1N41 - chain A; structure by X-ray diffraction, 2.10 A resolution.

[Chain A]
Protein: annexin V
Source organism: Rattus norvegicus
Reference sequence: P14668 (ANXA5_RAT); residue numbers follow UniProt; this construct covers 1-319
Amino-acid sequence (319 residues; numbered 1 to 319; the number before each row is that of its first residue):
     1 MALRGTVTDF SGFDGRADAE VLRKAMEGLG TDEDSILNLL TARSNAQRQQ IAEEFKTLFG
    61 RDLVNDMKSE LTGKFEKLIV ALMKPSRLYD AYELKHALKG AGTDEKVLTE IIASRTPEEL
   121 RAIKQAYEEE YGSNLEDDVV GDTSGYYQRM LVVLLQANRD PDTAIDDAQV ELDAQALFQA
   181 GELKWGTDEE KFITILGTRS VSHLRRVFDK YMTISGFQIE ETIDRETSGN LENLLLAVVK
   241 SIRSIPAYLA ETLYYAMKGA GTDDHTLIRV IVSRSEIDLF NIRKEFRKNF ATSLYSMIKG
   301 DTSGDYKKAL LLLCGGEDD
Not modelled in the structure: 1
Sequence notes: engineered mutation Glu27 (Lys in P14668)
Bound ions: Ca2+ site 1: Met26, Gly28, Gly30, Glu70; Ca2+ site 2: Leu98, Gly100, Gly102, Asp142; Ca2+ site 3: Gly181, Lys184, Gly186, Glu226 (together with sulfate ion); Ca2+ site 4: Asp224, Thr227, Glu232; Ca2+ site 5: Gly259, Gly261, Asp301
Swiss-Prot annotation at these positions:
  - motif: Leu312 to Asp318 ([IL]-x-C-x-x-[DE] motif)
  - modified residue: Ala2 (N-acetylalanine), Ser35 (Phosphoserine), Lys68 (N6-acetyllysine), Lys74 (N6-acetyllysine), Lys77 (N6-acetyllysine), Lys95 (N6-acetyllysine), Lys99 (N6-acetyllysine), Lys288 (N6-succinyllysine)

[Summary]
Met26, Gly28, Gly30 and Glu70 coordinate Ca2+ site 1. Leu98, Gly100, Gly102 and Asp142 form the Ca2+ site 2.
Chain A is annexin V (Rattus norvegicus); the structure, Crystal Structure of Annexin V K27E Mutant, was
determined by X-ray diffraction together with 1N42 and 1N44 from the same study.
